PDB entry 8W20 | electron microscopy, 4.30 A resolution (low resolution: residue-level contacts below are approximate; hydrogen-bond / salt-bridge calls are withheld) | chains B and C of the 11 polymer chains in the assembly

Chain B:
Protein: Secreted protein
Organism: Streptomyces coelicolor A3(2)
UniProt: Q9ACV3 (Q9ACV3_STRCO); numbering as in UniProt (aligned over 1-166)
Chain sequence (166 residues; row label = number of the first residue in the row):
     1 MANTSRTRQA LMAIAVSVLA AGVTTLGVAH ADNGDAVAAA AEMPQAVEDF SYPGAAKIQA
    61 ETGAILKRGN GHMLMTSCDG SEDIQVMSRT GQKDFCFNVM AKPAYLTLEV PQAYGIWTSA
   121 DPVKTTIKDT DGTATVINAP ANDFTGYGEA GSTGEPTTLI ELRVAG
Unresolved in the structure: 1-41, 166
Disulfide bonds: Cys78-Cys96

Chain C:
Protein: Secreted esterase
Organism: Streptomyces coelicolor A3(2)
UniProt: Q9ACV4 (Q9ACV4_STRCO); residues 1-505 here = UniProt positions 1-505
Chain sequence (515 residues; row label = number of the first residue in the row):
     1 MFRMPRPIRA TALSAAVLAG ALASTPAQAT VGDPTTDAKL DFTARLTIGT DYRSCSGALV
    61 DTQWVLTAAS CFADDPNQPD TVAAGKPAQL TRATVGRADS NIANGYVREV VELVPHPERD
   121 MVLARLDKAI PDIAPVRLAS DAPTAGTPLT AVGFGRTKDE WVPIQRHQGA FTVTSVTAGA
   181 VNVTGQGGDA ICAGDTGGPL LQDKNGTLHL VGVNNRSMQG GCYGSETTST DAIAAMSDAD
   241 FVTQTVNRDL GTGNLSDLVA SADFNSDGRT DVAAVLEDGS LHAFYAKPDG TLEYGRELWN
   301 DNTWSPMVQI IGGDFNSDGN GDIAAVRSDG TLNLYTGTAT GILNKSKPMW HDTSWKTIKQ
   361 VTRFKFNGRD GLVAQWGDGN LYGYYTGTDG TLTGTKVKMW PDATWGKTRL TGTADINADG
   421 RDDLTAVRDD GSLNWYAGNT KGGLDAARKL WPDNTWTPMK RIIGGDFNGD NKGDIAAVGG
   481 QSTLLLYTGT GTGTLNKGIA MRPASGSHHH HHHHH
Unresolved in the structure: 1-29, 288-291, 298-306, 324-331, 352-355, 370, 386-394, 406-407, 418-422, 438-446, 465-472, 476, 488-497, 505-515
Differences from the reference sequence: expression tag (506-515)
Disulfide bonds: Cys55-Cys71, Cys192-Cys222

Interface between chain B and chain C:
Contacting residue pairs - 30 pairs, chain B then chain C:
  Met43(B) - Arg216(C)
  Met43(B) - Ser217(C)
  Pro44(B) - Arg216(C)
  Pro44(B) - Ser217(C)
  Gln45(B) - Asn215(C)
  Ala46(B) - Cys192(C)
  Ala46(B) - Ala193(C)
  Ala46(B) - Gly194(C)
  Ala46(B) - Asp195(C)
  Ala46(B) - Thr196(C)
  Ala46(B) - Asn215(C)
  Glu48(B) - Arg53(C)
  Glu48(B) - Ser54(C)
  Glu48(B) - Gly194(C)
  Phe50(B) - Asp51(C)
  Phe50(B) - Ser54(C)
  Phe50(B) - Trp161(C)
  Tyr52(B) - Trp161(C)
  Tyr52(B) - Tyr223(C)
  Pro53(B) - Trp161(C)
  Pro53(B) - Tyr223(C)
  Pro53(B) - Gly224(C)
  Gly54(B) - Gly224(C)
  Gly71(B) - Trp161(C)
  Gly71(B) - Val162(C)
  His72(B) - Val162(C)
  Met73(B) - Trp161(C)
  Leu74(B) - Trp161(C)
  Leu74(B) - Tyr223(C)
  Met75(B) - Tyr223(C)
Other interface residues (no listed pair), chain B (24 interface residues in all): Val47, Asp49, Ser51, Arg68, Gly69, Asn70, Met100, Ala101, Tyr105, Leu106
Other interface residues (no listed pair), chain C (21 interface residues in all): Tyr52, Pro76, Asp159, Ile164, Ile191, Met218

Summary:
24 residues of chain B and 21 residues of chain C are in contact.
Here chain B is Secreted protein and chain C is Secreted esterase, both from Streptomyces coelicolor A3(2).
Entry 8W20 (Umb1 umbrella toxin particle) was determined by electron microscopy, deposited together with 8W22.
